PDB entry 8A1X | electron microscopy, 3.20 A resolution | chains C and F of the 6 polymer chains in the assembly

# Chain C
Name: Na(+)-translocating NADH-quinone reductase subunit C
Organism: Vibrio cholerae
Notes: EC 7.2.1.1
UniProt: A0A085R7S2 (A0A085R7S2_VIBCL); residues 1-257 here = UniProt positions 1-257
Chain sequence (257 residues; each row starts with the number of its first residue):
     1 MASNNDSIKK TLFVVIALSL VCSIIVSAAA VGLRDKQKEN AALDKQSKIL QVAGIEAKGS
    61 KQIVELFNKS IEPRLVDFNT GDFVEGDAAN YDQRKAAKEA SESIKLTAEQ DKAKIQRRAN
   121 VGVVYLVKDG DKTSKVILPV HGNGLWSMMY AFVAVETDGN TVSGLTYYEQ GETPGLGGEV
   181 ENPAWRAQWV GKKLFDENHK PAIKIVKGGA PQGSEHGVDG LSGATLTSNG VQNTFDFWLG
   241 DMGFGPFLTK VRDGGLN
Unresolved in the structure: 1-6, 255-257
Covalent attachments: flavin mononucleotide (FMN) linked to T225
Small-molecule neighbours: FMN (flavin mononucleotide): L145, W146, E172, T173, L176, G177, K207, G223, A224, L226, T227

# Chain F
Name: Na(+)-translocating NADH-quinone reductase subunit F
Organism: Vibrio cholerae
Notes: EC 7.2.1.1
UniProt: A0A085ST13 (A0A085ST13_VIBCL); residues 1-408 here = UniProt positions 1-408
Chain sequence (408 residues; row label = number of the first residue in the row):
     1 MSTIIFGVVM FTLIILALVL VILFAKSKLV PTGDITISIN GDPEKAIVTQ PGGKLLTALA
    61 GAGVFVSSAC GGGGSCGQCR VKIKSGGGDI LPTELDHISK GEAREGERLA CQVAVKADMD
   121 LELPEEIFGV KKWECTVISN DNKATFIKEL KLAIPDGESV PFRAGGYIQI EAPAHHVKYA
   181 DFDVPEKYRG DWDKFNLFRY ESKVDEPIIR AYSMANYPEE FGIIMLNVRI ATPPPNNPNV
   241 PPGQMSSYIW SLKAGDKCTI SGPFGEFFAK DTDAEMVFIG GGAGMAPMRS HIFDQLKRLK
   301 SKRKMSYWYG ARSKREMFYV EDFDGLAAEN DNFVWHCALS DPQPEDNWTG YTGFIHNVLY
   361 ENYLKDHEAP EDCEYYMCGP PMMNAAVINM LKNLGVEEEN ILLDDFGG
Unresolved in the structure: 1
Metal / ion sites: 2Fe-2S cluster Fe: C70, C76, C79, C111
Small-molecule neighbours:
  - FAD (flavin-adenine dinucleotide): Q78, Y167, R210, A211, Y212, S213, N227, V228, R229, A231, T232, P233, V240, P241, P242, G243, Q244, M245, S246, S247, A283, D405, F406
  - 2Fe-2S cluster (FES): L56, S68, A69, C70, G71, G74, S75, C76, G77, Q78, C79, L109, C111
What the authors report for this chain:
  - mutagenesis - C70A: abolished binding to 2Fe-2S cluster

# How chain C and chain F interact
Residue-residue contacts (13; chain C residue first):
  L12(C) - L16(F)  hydrophobic
  L12(C) - L20(F)  hydrophobic
  I16(C) - L16(F)  hydrophobic
  S19(C) - T12(F)
  S19(C) - I15(F)
  L20(C) - T12(F)
  C22(C) - F11(F)  hydrophobic
  S23(C) - V8(F)
  S23(C) - F11(F)
  S27(C) - I4(F)  hydrogen bond (side chain-backbone)
  S27(C) - V8(F)
  V31(C) - T3(F)
  V31(C) - I4(F)  hydrophobic
Interface residues without a listed pair, chain C (11 interface residues in all): I24, A28, R34
Interface residues without a listed pair, chain F (10 interface residues in all): G7, V19

# In short
11 residues of chain C face 10 of chain F across their interface; the contacts include 1 hydrogen bond. Its
one hydrogen-bonded contact is S27(C)-I4(F). Chain F binds flavin-adenine dinucleotide and 2Fe-2S cluster.
Flavin mononucleotide is covalently linked to T225(C). From the paper: C70A of chain F abolishes binding to
2Fe-2S cluster.
Here chain C is Na(+)-translocating NADH-quinone reductase subunit C and chain F is Na(+)-translocating
NADH-quinone reductase subunit F, both from Vibrio cholerae. Entry 8A1X (Sodium pumping NADH-quinone
oxidoreductase with inhibitor DQA) was determined by electron microscopy (same publication as 8A1T, 8A1U,
8A1V, 8A1W, 8A1Y, 8ACW and 8ACY).
